Entry 6WWN (electron microscopy, 3.50 A resolution); this record covers chains A and B of the 3 polymer chains in the assembly.

Chain A:
Molecule: Tubulin alpha-1B chain
Organism: Sus scrofa
UniProt: Q2XVP4 (TBA1B_PIG); numbering as in UniProt (aligned over 1-451)
Sequence (451 residues; numbered 1 to 451; the number before each row is that of its first residue):
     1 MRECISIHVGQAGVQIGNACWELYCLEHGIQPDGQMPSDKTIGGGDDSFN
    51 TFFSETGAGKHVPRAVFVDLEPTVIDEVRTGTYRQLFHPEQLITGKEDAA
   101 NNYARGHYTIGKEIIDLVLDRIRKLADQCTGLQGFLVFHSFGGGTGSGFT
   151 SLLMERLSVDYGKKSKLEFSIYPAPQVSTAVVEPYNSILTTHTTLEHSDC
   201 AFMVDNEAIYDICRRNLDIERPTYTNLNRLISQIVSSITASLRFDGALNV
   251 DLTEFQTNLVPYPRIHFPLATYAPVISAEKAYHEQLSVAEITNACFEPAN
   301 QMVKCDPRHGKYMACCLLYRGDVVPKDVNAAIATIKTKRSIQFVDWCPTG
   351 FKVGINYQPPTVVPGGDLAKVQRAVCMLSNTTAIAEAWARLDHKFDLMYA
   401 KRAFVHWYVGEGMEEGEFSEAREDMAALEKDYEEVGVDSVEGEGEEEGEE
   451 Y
Unresolved in the structure: 441-451
Swiss-Prot annotation at these positions:
  - motif: Met-1 to Cys-4 (MREC motif)
  - active site: Glu-254
  - binding site (GTP): Gly-10, Gln-11, Ala-12, Gln-15, Glu-71, Ala-99, Ser-140, Gly-143, Gly-144, Thr-145, Gly-146, Thr-179, Glu-183, Asn-206, Tyr-224, Asn-228, Leu-252
  - binding site (Mg(2+)): Glu-71
  - site: Tyr-451 (Involved in polymerization)
  - modified residue: Lys-40 (N6,N6,N6-trimethyllysine), Ser-48 (Phosphoserine), Ser-232 (Phosphoserine), Tyr-282 (3'-nitrotyrosine), Arg-339 (Omega-N-methylarginine), Ser-439 (Phosphoserine), Glu-443 (5-glutamyl polyglutamate), Glu-445 (5-glutamyl polyglutamate), Tyr-451 (3'-nitrotyrosine)
  - cross-link (Glycyl lysine isopeptide (Lys-Gly)): Lys-326 (interchain with G-Cter in ubiquitin), Lys-370 (interchain with G-Cter in ubiquitin)
Metal / ion sites: Mg2+: Asp-98 (together with GTP)
Small-molecule neighbours: GTP (guanosine-5'-triphosphate): Val-9, Gly-10, Gln-11, Ala-12, Gln-15, Ile-16, Asp-98, Ala-99, Asn-101, Ser-140, Phe-141, Gly-142, Gly-143, Gly-144, Thr-145, Gly-146, Ile-171, Thr-179, Glu-183, Asn-206, Tyr-224, Asn-228

Chain B:
Molecule: Tubulin beta-2B chain
Organism: Sus scrofa
UniProt: A0A287AGU7 (A0A287AGU7_PIG); numbering as in UniProt (aligned over 1-445)
Sequence (445 residues; each row starts with the number of its first residue):
     1 MREIVHIQAGQCGNQIGAKFWEVISDEHGIDPTGSYHGDSDLQLERINVY
    51 YNEATGNKYVPRAILVDLEPGTMDSVRSGPFGQIFRPDNFVFGQSGAGNN
   101 WAKGHYTEGAELVDSVLDVVRKESESCDCLQGFQLTHSLGGGTGSGMGTL
   151 LISKIREEYPDRIMNTFSVMPSPKVSDTVVEPYNATLSVHQLVENTDETY
   201 CIDNEALYDICFRTLKLTTPTYGDLNHLVSATMSGVTTCLRFPGQLNADL
   251 RKLAVNMVPFPRLHFFMPGFAPLTSRGSQQYRALTVPELTQQMFDSKNMM
   301 AACDPRHGRYLTVAAIFRGRMSMKEVDEQMLNVQNKNSSYFVEWIPNNVK
   351 TAVCDIPPRGLKMSATFIGNSTAIQELFKRISEQFTAMFRRKAFLHWYTG
   401 EGMDEMEFTEAESNMNDLVSEYQQYQDATADEQGEFEEEEGEDEA
Unresolved in the structure: 430-445
Small-molecule neighbours:
  - GDP (guanosine-5'-diphosphate): Gly-10, Gln-11, Cys-12, Gln-15, Asp-67, Glu-69, Asn-99, Ser-138, Gly-140, Gly-141, Gly-142, Thr-143, Gly-144, Val-169, Asp-177, Thr-178, Asn-204, Tyr-222, Asn-226
  - taxol (TA1): Glu-22, Val-23, Asp-26, Glu-27, Leu-215, Leu-217, Asp-224, His-227, Leu-228, Ala-231, Ser-234, Phe-270, Pro-272, Leu-273, Thr-274, Arg-276, Gln-279, Arg-318, Pro-358, Arg-359, Gly-360, Leu-361

Interface between chain A and chain B:
Contacting residue pairs (70; chain A residue first):
  Gln-11(A) with Gly-244(B); Gln-245(B), hydrogen bond (side chain-backbone); Asn-247(B)
  Gln-15(A) with Gln-245(B), hydrogen bond
  Glu-71(A) with Arg-2(B), salt bridge; Asn-247(B)
  Pro-72(A) with Met-1(B), hydrophobic; Arg-2(B); Arg-46(B)
  Thr-73(A) with Arg-2(B); Pro-243(B); Asn-247(B), hydrogen bond
  Asp-76(A) with Glu-45(B); Arg-46(B), salt bridge
  Glu-77(A) with Pro-243(B)
  Gly-95(A) with Met-1(B)
  Glu-97(A) with Cys-129(B), hydrogen bond; Leu-130(B); Gln-131(B)
  Ala-100(A) with Arg-251(B); Lys-252(B); Val-255(B)
  Asn-101(A) with Lys-252(B)
  Arg-105(A) with Arg-251(B)
  Gln-176(A) with Leu-331(B); Asn-347(B)
  Val-177(A) with Asp-327(B)
  Ser-178(A) with Asn-347(B), hydrogen bond (backbone-side chain)
  Thr-179(A) with Leu-246(B); Asp-327(B); Lys-350(B); Thr-351(B)
  Ala-180(A) with Asn-347(B); Lys-350(B)
  Val-181(A) with Asn-256(B); Asn-347(B); Asn-348(B); Val-349(B)
  Val-182(A) with Val-255(B); Asn-256(B)
  Tyr-210(A) with Met-323(B); Asp-327(B), hydrogen bond
  Glu-220(A) with Lys-324(B)
  Arg-221(A) with Ser-322(B); Glu-325(B), salt bridge
  Pro-222(A) with Ser-322(B); Met-323(B), hydrogen bond (backbone-backbone); Lys-324(B)
  Thr-223(A) with Met-321(B)
  Tyr-224(A) with Gln-245(B); Met-323(B), hydrophobic
  Lys-394(A) with Pro-346(B)
  Leu-397(A) with Glu-343(B); Trp-344(B)
  Met-398(A) with Trp-344(B); Pro-346(B)
  Lys-401(A) with Phe-260(B); Trp-344(B); Tyr-425(B)
  Ala-403(A) with Trp-344(B), hydrophobic
  Phe-404(A) with Val-255(B); Asn-256(B); Pro-259(B), hydrogen bond (backbone-backbone)
  His-406(A) with Val-258(B); Pro-259(B); Pro-261(B)
  Trp-407(A) with Asp-197(B); Ala-254(B); Val-255(B), hydrophobic; Val-258(B), hydrogen bond (side chain-backbone)
Also at the interface, not in a pair above, chain A (38 interface residues in all): Val-74, Asn-102, Asn-206, Arg-214, Arg-402
Also at the interface, not in a pair above, chain B (43 interface residues in all): Arg-162, Cys-239, Leu-240, Phe-242, Asp-249

Summary:
38 residues of chain A face 43 of chain B across their interface; the contacts include 9 hydrogen bonds and 3
salt bridges. Polar pairs include Glu-71(A)/Arg-2(B), Asp-76(A)/Arg-46(B) and Arg-221(A)/Glu-325(B). Ligands
of chain A: GTP. Chain B binds GDP and taxol.
Here chain A is Tubulin alpha-1B chain and chain B is Tubulin beta-2B chain, both from Sus scrofa. Entry 6WWN
(KIF14[391-748] - ADP-AlFx in complex with a microtubule) was determined by electron microscopy, deposited
together with 6WWE, 6WWF, 6WWG, 6WWH, 6WWI, 6WWJ and 13 further entries.
